Entry 4RFN (X-ray diffraction, 3.21 A resolution); this record covers chains G and M of the 4 polymer chains in the assembly.

Chain G:
Name: HIV-1 clade A/E 93TH057 (H375S) GP120
Organism: Human immunodeficiency virus 1
Notes: engineered mutation(s): H375S
Amino-acid sequence (353 residues; row label = number of the first residue in the row; note: 96 numbers in that range are skipped by the numbering (no residue carries them; nothing is unmodelled there)):
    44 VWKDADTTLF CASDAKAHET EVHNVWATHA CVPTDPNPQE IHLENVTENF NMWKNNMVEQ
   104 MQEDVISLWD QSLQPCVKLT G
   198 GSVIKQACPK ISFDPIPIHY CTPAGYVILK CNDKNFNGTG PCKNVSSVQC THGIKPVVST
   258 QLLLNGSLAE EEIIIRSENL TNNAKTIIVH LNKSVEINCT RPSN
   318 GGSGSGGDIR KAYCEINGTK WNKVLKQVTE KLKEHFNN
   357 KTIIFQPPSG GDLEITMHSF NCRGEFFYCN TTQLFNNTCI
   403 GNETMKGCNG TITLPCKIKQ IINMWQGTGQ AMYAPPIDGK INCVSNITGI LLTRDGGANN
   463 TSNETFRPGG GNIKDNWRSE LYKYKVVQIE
Disordered / not traced: 198, 318-324, 403-407, 459-461
Disulfide bonds: Cys54-Cys74, Cys119-Cys205, Cys218-Cys247, Cys228-Cys239, Cys296-Cys331, Cys378-Cys445, Cys385-Cys418, Cys395-Cys410
Covalent attachments: N-acetylglucosamine (NAG) linked to Asn234, Asn241, Asn262, Asn276, Asn289, Asn295, Asn334, Asn386, Asn392

Chain M:
Name: T-CELL SURFACE GLYCOPROTEIN CD4 mimetic M48
Amino-acid sequence (28 residues; each row starts with the number of its first residue):
     1 XNLHFCQLRC KSLGLLGRCA PTFCACVX
Disulfide bonds: Cys6-Cys24, Cys10-Cys26
Modified residues: MPT (beta-mercaptopropionic acid) at position 1; Pro21 (D-proline; DPR); NH2 (amino group) at position 28

Interface between chain G and chain M:
Residue-residue contacts (30; chain G residue first):
  Asn280(G) with Arg18(M)
  Ala281(G) with Arg18(M), hydrogen bond (backbone-side chain)
  Ser365(G) with Leu15(M); Cys26(M), hydrogen bond (side chain-backbone); Val27(M)
  Gly366(G) with Ala25(M); Cys26(M), hydrogen bond (backbone-backbone)
  Gly367(G) with Cys24(M); Cys26(M)
  Asp368(G) with Arg9(M), salt bridge; Cys24(M), hydrogen bond (backbone-backbone)
  Glu370(G) with Phe23(M)
  Ile371(G) with Phe23(M), hydrophobic; Cys24(M); Ala25(M), hydrophobic
  Asn425(G) with Phe23(M)
  Met426(G) with Thr22(M), hydrogen bond (backbone-side chain); Phe23(M)
  Trp427(G) with Thr22(M); Phe23(M), hydrophobic
  Gln428(G) with Thr22(M)
  Gly429(G) with Thr22(M)
  Thr430(G) with MPT_1(M)
  Asp457(G) with Val27(M)
  Gly472(G) with Ala20(M)
  Gly473(G) with Ala20(M); Pro21(M); Phe23(M)
  Asn474(G) with Ala20(M); Pro21(M)
Also at the interface, not in a pair above, chain M (14 interface residues in all): Asn2, Leu13

Summary:
The interface between chain G and chain M involves 18 residues on one side and 14 on the other, with 5
hydrogen bonds and 1 salt bridge. Polar contacts include Asp368(G)-Arg9(M), Ala281(G)-Arg18(M) and
Ser365(G)-Cys26(M).
Chain G is HIV-1 clade A/E 93TH057 (H375S) GP120 (Human immunodeficiency virus 1) and chain M is T-CELL
SURFACE GLYCOPROTEIN CD4 mimetic M48; the structure, Crystal structure of ADCC-potent Rhesus macaque ANTIBODY
JR4 in complex with HIV-1 CLADE A/E GP120 and ..., was determined by X-ray diffraction (same publication as
4RFE and 4RFO).
